8HAN - chains D and J of the 11 polymer chains in the assembly; structure by electron microscopy, 4.20 A resolution (low resolution: residue-level contacts below are approximate; hydrogen-bond / salt-bridge calls are withheld).

== Chain D ==
Protein: Histone H2B type 1-J
From: Homo sapiens
Reference sequence: P06899 (H2B1J_HUMAN); residues 1-125 here correspond to UniProt positions 2-126 (UniProt number = residue number + 1)
Amino-acid sequence (125 residues; numbered 1 to 125; the number before each row is that of its first residue):
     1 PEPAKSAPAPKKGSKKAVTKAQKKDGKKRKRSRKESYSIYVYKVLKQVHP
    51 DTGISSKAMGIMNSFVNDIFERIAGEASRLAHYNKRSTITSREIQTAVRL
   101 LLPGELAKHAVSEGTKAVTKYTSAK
Unresolved in the structure: 1-30, 125
Curated features (UniProtKB/Swiss-Prot):
  - modified residue: Pro-1 (N-acetylproline), Glu-2 (ADP-ribosyl glutamic acid), Lys-5 (N6-(2-hydroxyisobutyryl)lysine), Ser-6 (ADP-ribosylserine), Lys-11 (N6-(beta-hydroxybutyryl)lysine), Lys-12 (N6-(2-hydroxyisobutyryl)lysine), Ser-14 (Phosphoserine), Lys-15 (N6-acetyllysine), Lys-16 (N6-(beta-hydroxybutyryl)lysine), Lys-20 (N6-(2-hydroxyisobutyryl)lysine), Lys-23 (N6-(2-hydroxyisobutyryl)lysine), Lys-24 (N6-(2-hydroxyisobutyryl)lysine), Lys-34 (N6-(2-hydroxyisobutyryl)lysine), Glu-35 (PolyADP-ribosyl glutamic acid), Ser-36 (Phosphoserine), Lys-43 (N6-(2-hydroxyisobutyryl)lysine), Lys-46 (N6-(2-hydroxyisobutyryl)lysine), Lys-57 (N6,N6-dimethyllysine), Arg-79 (Dimethylated arginine), Lys-85 (N6,N6,N6-trimethyllysine) and 6 more in UniProt
  - glycosylation: Ser-112 (O-linked (GlcNAc) serine)
  - cross-link (Glycyl lysine isopeptide (Lys-Gly)): Lys-5 (interchain with G-Cter in SUMO2), Lys-20 (interchain with G-Cter in SUMO2), Lys-34 (interchain with G-Cter in ubiquitin), Lys-120 (interchain with G-Cter in ubiquitin)

== Chain J ==
Molecule: 180-nt DNA strand
From: Homo sapiens
Sequence (180 nucleotides; numbered 1 to 180; the number before each row is that of its first residue):
     1 ATCCGTCCGTTACCGCCATCAATATCCACCTGCAGATTCTACCAAAAGTG
    51 TATTTGGAAACTGCTCCATCAAAAGGCATGTTCAGCTGAATTCAGCTGAA
   101 CATGCCTTTTGATGGAGCAGTTTCCAAATACACTTTTGGTAGAATCTGCA
   151 GGTGGATATTGATGGCGGTAACGGACGGAT
Unresolved in the structure: 1-15, 163-180

== Interface between chain D and chain J ==
Pairs across the interface - 15 pairs, chain D then chain J:
  Arg-31(D) / DG120(J)
  Ser-32(D) / DG120(J)
  Arg-33(D) / DA45(J)
  Tyr-42(D) / DT37(J)
  Tyr-42(D) / DT38(J)
  Gly-53(D) / DT37(J)
  Ile-54(D) / DA36(J)
  Ile-54(D) / DT37(J)
  Ser-55(D) / DA36(J)
  Ser-56(D) / DA36(J)
  Arg-86(D) / DG57(J)
  Ser-87(D) / DG56(J)
  Ser-87(D) / DG57(J)
  Thr-88(D) / DG56(J)
  Thr-88(D) / DG57(J)
Interface residues without a listed pair, chain D (13 interface residues in all): Lys-57, Lys-85
Interface residues without a listed pair, chain J (8 interface residues in all): DA46

== Overview ==
13 residues of chain D face 8 of chain J across their interface.
Chain D is Histone H2B type 1-J and chain J is a 180-nt DNA strand, both from Homo sapiens; the structure,
Cryo-EM structure of the CBP catalytic core bound to the H4K12acK16ac nucleosome, class 3, was determined by
electron microscopy together with 8HAG, 8HAH, 8HAI, 8HAJ, 8HAK, 8HAL and 8HAM from the same study.
